Entry 6U8Q (electron microscopy, 4.67 A resolution (low resolution: residue-level contacts below are approximate; hydrogen-bond / salt-bridge calls are withheld)); this record covers chains E and C of the 16 polymer chains in the assembly.

== Chain E ==
Molecule: 27-nt DNA strand
Sequence (27 nucleotides; each row starts with the number of its first residue):
    15 ACTGCTAGAG ATTTTCCCGC CCACGCT
Disordered / not traced: 40-41

== Chain C ==
Name: Integrase
Organism: Human immunodeficiency virus 1
Notes: EC 2.7.7.-
Reference sequence: Q76353 (Q76353_9HIV1); numbering as in UniProt (aligned over 1-288)
Sequence (364 residues; numbered -75 to 288; the number before each row is that of its first residue; numbers below 1 keep their minus sign (Gly-75 is residue -75)):
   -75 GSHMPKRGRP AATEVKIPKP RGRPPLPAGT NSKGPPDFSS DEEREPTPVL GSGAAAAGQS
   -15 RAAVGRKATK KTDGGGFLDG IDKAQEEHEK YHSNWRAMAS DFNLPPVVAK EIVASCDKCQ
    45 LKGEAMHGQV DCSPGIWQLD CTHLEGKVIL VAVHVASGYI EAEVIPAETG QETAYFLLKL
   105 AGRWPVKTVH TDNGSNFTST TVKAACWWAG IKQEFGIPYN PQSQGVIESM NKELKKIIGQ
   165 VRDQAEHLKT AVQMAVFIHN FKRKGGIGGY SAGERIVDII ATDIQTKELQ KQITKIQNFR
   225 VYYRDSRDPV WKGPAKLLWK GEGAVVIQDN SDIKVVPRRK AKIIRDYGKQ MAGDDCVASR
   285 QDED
Disordered / not traced: -75 to 0, 271-288
Differences from the reference sequence: expression tag (-75 to 0)
Metal / ion sites: Mg2+ site 1: Asp64, Asp116 (together with Dolutegravir); Mg2+ site 2: Asp64, Glu152 (together with Dolutegravir)
Residues lining bound ligands: Dolutegravir (DLU; (4R,12aS)-N-(2,4-difluorobenzyl)-7-hydroxy-4-methyl-6,8-dioxo-3,4,6,8,12,12a-hexahydro-2H-pyrido[1',2':4,5]pyrazino[2,1-b][1,3]oxazine-9-carboxamide): Asp64, Asp116, Pro142, Tyr143, Pro145, Gln146, Glu152
Reported in the primary citation:
  - catalytic residues: Asp64, Asp116 (citing earlier work)

== Chain E / chain C interface ==
Contacting residue pairs (23):
  DC16(E) - Ile141(C)
  DT17(E) - Gly52(C)
  DT17(E) - Gln53(C)
  DT17(E) - Asp55(C)
  DT17(E) - His114(C)
  DT17(E) - Gly140(C)
  DT17(E) - Ile141(C)
  DT17(E) - Ser147(C)
  DG18(E) - His51(C)
  DG18(E) - Gly52(C)
  DG18(E) - Val54(C)
  DG18(E) - Asn144(C)
  DG18(E) - Gln146(C)
  DG18(E) - Gly149(C)
  DC19(E) - Gly52(C)
  DC19(E) - Gln53(C)
  DC19(E) - Val54(C)
  DC19(E) - Val150(C)
  DC19(E) - Ser153(C)
  DT20(E) - Val150(C)
  DT20(E) - Ser153(C)
  DT20(E) - Met154(C)
  DA21(E) - Glu157(C)
Other interface residues (no listed pair), chain E (7 interface residues in all): DG22
Other interface residues (no listed pair), chain C (21 interface residues in all): Glu138, Phe139, Glu152, Lys156, Arg187

== Overview ==
The interface between chain E and chain C involves 7 residues on one side and 21 on the other. Bound to chain
C: Dolutegravir. Asp64(C) and Asp116(C) coordinate Mg2+ site 1. Asp64(C) and Glu152(C) coordinate Mg2+ site 2.
From the paper: catalytic residues Asp64(C) and Asp116(C).
Chain E is a 27-nt DNA strand and chain C is Integrase (Human immunodeficiency virus 1); the structure, CryoEM
structure of HIV-1 cleaved synaptic complex (CSC) intasome, was determined by electron microscopy together
with 6VDK from the same study.
